Entry 8OPW (X-ray diffraction, 2.52 A resolution); this record covers chains A and D of the 4 polymer chains in the assembly.

# Chain A
Protein: 3-hydroxyacyl-CoA dehydrogenase
Source organism: Mycobacterium tuberculosis H37Rv
Notes: EC 1.1.1.35
UniProt: O53872 (O53872_MYCTU); residue numbers follow UniProt; this construct covers 1-720
Chain sequence (736 residues; numbered -15 to 720; the number before each row is that of its first residue; numbers below 1 keep their minus sign (Met-15 is residue -15)):
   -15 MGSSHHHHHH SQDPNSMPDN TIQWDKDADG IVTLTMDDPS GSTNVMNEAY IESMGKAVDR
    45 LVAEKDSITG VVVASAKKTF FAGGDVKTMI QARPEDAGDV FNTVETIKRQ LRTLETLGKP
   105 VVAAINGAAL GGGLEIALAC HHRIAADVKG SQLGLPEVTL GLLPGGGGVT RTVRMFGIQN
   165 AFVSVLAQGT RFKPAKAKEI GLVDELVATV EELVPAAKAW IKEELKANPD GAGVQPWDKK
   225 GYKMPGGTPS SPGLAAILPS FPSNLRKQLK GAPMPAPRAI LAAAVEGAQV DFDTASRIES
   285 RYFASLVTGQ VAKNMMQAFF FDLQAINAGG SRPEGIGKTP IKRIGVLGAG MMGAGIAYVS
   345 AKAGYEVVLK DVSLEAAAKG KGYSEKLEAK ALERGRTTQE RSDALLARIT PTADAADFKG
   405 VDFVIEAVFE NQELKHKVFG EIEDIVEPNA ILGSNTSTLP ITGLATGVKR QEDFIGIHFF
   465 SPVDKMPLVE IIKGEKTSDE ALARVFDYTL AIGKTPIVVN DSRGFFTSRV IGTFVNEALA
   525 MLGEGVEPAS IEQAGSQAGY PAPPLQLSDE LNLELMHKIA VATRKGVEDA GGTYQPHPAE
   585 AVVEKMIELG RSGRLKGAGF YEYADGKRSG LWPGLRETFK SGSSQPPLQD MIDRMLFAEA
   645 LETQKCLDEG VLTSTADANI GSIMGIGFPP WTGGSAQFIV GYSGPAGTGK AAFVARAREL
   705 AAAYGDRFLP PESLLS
Not modelled in the structure: -15 to -14, -6 to -2
Sequence notes: initiating methionine (-15); expression tag (-14 to 0)
Small-molecule neighbours: caffeine (CFF): Glu531, Ser534, Gln629

# Chain D
Protein: Putative acyltransferase Rv0859
Source organism: Mycobacterium tuberculosis H37Rv
Notes: EC 2.3.1.-
UniProt: O53871 (Y0859_MYCTU); residue numbers follow UniProt; this construct covers 1-403
Chain sequence (403 residues; numbered 1 to 403; the number before each row is that of its first residue):
     1 MSEEAFIYEA IRTPRGKQKN GSLHEVKPLS LVVGLIDELR KRHPDLDENL ISDVILGCVS
    61 PVGDQGGDIA RAAVLASGMP VTSGGVQLNR FCASGLEAVN TAAQKVRSGW DDLVLAGGVE
   121 SMSRVPMGSD GGAMGLDPAT NYDVMFVPQS IGADLIATIE GFSREDVDAY ALRSQQKAAE
   181 AWSGGYFAKS VVPVRDQNGL LILDHDEHMR PDTTKEGLAK LKPAFEGLAA LGGFDDVALQ
   241 KYHWVEKINH VHTGGNSSGI VDGAALVMIG SAAAGKLQGL TPRARIVATA TSGADPVIML
   301 TGPTPATRKV LDRAGLTVDD IDLFELNEAF ASVVLKFQKD LNIPDEKLNV NGGAIAMGHP
   361 LGATGAMILG TMVDELERRN ARRALITLCI GGGMGVATII ERV
Not modelled in the structure: 225-232

# How chain A and chain D interact
Pairs across the interface (39):
  Pro243(A) with Gly135(D); Asn141(D), hydrogen bond (backbone-side chain)
  Ser244(A) with Phe234(D)
  Pro246(A) with Pro138(D), hydrophobic; Asn141(D); Tyr142(D)
  Ser247(A) with Phe234(D); Val237(D)
  Asn248(A) with Gly233(D)
  Leu249(A) with Tyr142(D), hydrophobic
  Arg250(A) with Tyr142(D), hydrogen bond (side chain-backbone); Met145(D); Val237(D); Gln240(D), hydrogen bond (backbone-side chain)
  Lys251(A) with Gly233(D); Asp236(D)
  Leu253(A) with Tyr142(D)
  Lys254(A) with Gln240(D)
  Gly255(A) with Gln240(D)
  Arg262(A) with Ala139(D); Tyr142(D); Asp143(D), salt bridge
  Leu265(A) with Pro138(D), hydrophobic
  Val269(A) with Leu136(D); Pro138(D), hydrophobic
  Glu270(A) with Asp137(D)
  Gln273(A) with Leu136(D)
  Tyr286(A) with Ala139(D)
  Ala533(A) with His243(D); Trp244(D)
  Ser534(A) with His243(D), hydrogen bond; Trp244(D), hydrogen bond (side chain-backbone)
  Gln537(A) with Leu239(D), hydrogen bond (side chain-backbone); Gln240(D); His243(D)
  Gln541(A) with Gln240(D), hydrogen bond (side chain-backbone)
  Gly614(A) with Glu246(D)
  Leu615(A) with Glu246(D), hydrogen bond (backbone-side chain)
  Leu632(A) with His243(D)
Other interface residues (no listed pair), chain A (30 interface residues in all): Pro233, Leu242, Ala256, Ala266, Glu531, Met635
Other interface residues (no listed pair), chain D (20 interface residues in all): Phe146, Val245

# In short
Chain A and chain D form an interface of 30 and 20 residues respectively, with 8 hydrogen bonds and 1 salt
bridge. Polar contacts include Arg262(A)-Asp143(D), Pro243(A)-Asn141(D) and Arg250(A)-Tyr142(D). Chain A binds
caffeine.
Here chain A is 3-hydroxyacyl-CoA dehydrogenase and chain D is Putative acyltransferase Rv0859, both from
Mycobacterium tuberculosis H37Rv. Entry 8OPW (Structure of Mycobacterium tuberculosis beta-oxidation
trifunctional enzyme in complex with Caffeine (Fragment-B-51)) was determined by X-ray diffraction (same
publication as 8OPU, 8OPV, 8OPX, 8OPY, 8OQL, 8OQM and 10 further entries).
